Entry 8CZI (electron microscopy, 2.22 A resolution); this record covers chains B and D of the 6 polymer chains in the assembly.

== Chain B ==
Molecule: Scaffolded Spike protein S2' HR1
From: Nostoc punctiforme (strain ATCC 29133 / PCC 73102)
UniProt: chimeric construct of B2J981, P0DTC2: residues 742-915 from B2J981 (B2J981_NOSP7) positions 5-178 (UniProt number = residue number - 737); residues 917-988 from P0DTC2 (SPIKE_SARS2) positions 917-988 (same numbers)
Sequence (257 residues; each row starts with the number of its first residue):
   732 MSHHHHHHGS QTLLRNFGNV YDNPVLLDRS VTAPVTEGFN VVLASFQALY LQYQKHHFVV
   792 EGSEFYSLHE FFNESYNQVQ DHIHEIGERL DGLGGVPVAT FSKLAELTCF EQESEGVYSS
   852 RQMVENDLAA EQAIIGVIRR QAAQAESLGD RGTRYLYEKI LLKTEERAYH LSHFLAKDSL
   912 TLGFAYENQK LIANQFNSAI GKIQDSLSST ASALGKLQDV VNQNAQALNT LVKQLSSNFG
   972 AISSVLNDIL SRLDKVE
Unresolved in the structure: 732-917
Differences from the reference sequence: initiating methionine (732); expression tag (733-741); linker (916)

== Chain D ==
Molecule: Spike protein S2' HR2
From: Severe acute respiratory syndrome coronavirus 2
UniProt: P0DTC2 (SPIKE_SARS2); numbering as in UniProt (aligned over 1157-1201)
Sequence (45 residues; row label = number of the first residue in the row):
  1157 KNHTSPDVDL GDISGINASV VNIQKEIDRL NEVAKNLNES LIDLQ
Unresolved in the structure: 1157-1158, 1201
Swiss-Prot annotation at these positions:
  - glycosylation (N-linked (GlcNAc...) asparagine): N1158 (complex), N1173 (complex), N1194 (complex)
  - natural variant: V1176 (V1176F: In strain: Gamma/P.1, Theta/P.3 and 1 more)
From the paper describing this entry:
  - conformationally variable residues (order/disorder transition): H1159 to I1179

== How chain B and chain D interact ==
Pairs across the interface (48):
  N919(B) with L1200(D)
  L922(B) with D1199(D)
  I923(B) with I1198(D), hydrophobic
  Q926(B) with E1195(D), hydrogen bond (side chain-backbone); S1196(D), hydrogen bond (side chain-backbone); L1197(D), hydrogen bond (side chain-backbone); I1198(D)
  S929(B) with S1196(D), hydrogen bond
  A930(B) with L1193(D), hydrophobic; S1196(D)
  K933(B) with V1189(D); N1192(D), hydrogen bond (side chain-backbone); L1193(D); E1195(D); S1196(D), hydrogen bond
  D936(B) with R1185(D), salt bridge
  S937(B) with L1186(D)
  S940(B) with E1182(D); R1185(D)
  T941(B) with L1186(D)
  S943(B) with E1182(D), hydrogen bond
  A944(B) with I1179(D), hydrophobic; E1182(D)
  K947(B) with N1178(D); I1179(D); E1182(D), salt bridge
  L948(B) with I1179(D), hydrophobic
  V951(B) with S1175(D); V1176(D); V1177(D), hydrophobic
  Q954(B) with S1175(D), hydrogen bond
  N955(B) with A1174(D); S1175(D), hydrogen bond (side chain-backbone)
  A958(B) with I1172(D); N1173(D)
  T961(B) with I1172(D)
  L962(B) with I1172(D), hydrophobic
  Q965(B) with G1167(D); D1168(D), hydrogen bond (side chain-backbone); I1169(D)
  N969(B) with L1166(D); G1167(D), hydrogen bond (side chain-backbone); I1169(D)
  I973(B) with L1166(D), hydrophobic
  V976(B) with V1164(D), hydrophobic
  R983(B) with H1159(D); T1160(D); S1161(D), hydrogen bond
Also at the interface, not in a pair above, chain B (27 interface residues in all): I934
The authors on this interface:
  - interface residues, chain B: Q954(B)

== In short ==
Chain B and chain D form an interface of 27 and 28 residues respectively, with 12 hydrogen bonds and 2 salt
bridges. Polar contacts include D936(B)-R1185(D), K947(B)-E1182(D) and Q926(B)-E1195(D). From the paper: the
interface residue Q954(B); conformational variability at H1159(D).
Chain B is Scaffolded Spike protein S2' HR1 (Nostoc punctiforme (strain ATCC 29133 / PCC 73102)) and chain D
is Spike protein S2' HR2 (Severe acute respiratory syndrome coronavirus 2); the structure, Cryo-EM structure
of the SARS-CoV-2 HR1HR2 fusion core complex with extended HR2, was determined by electron microscopy.
